Entry 3H5W (X-ray diffraction, 2.69 A resolution); this record covers chains A and B.

[Chain A (and B)]
Name: Glutamate receptor 2
Source organism: Rattus norvegicus
Notes: chain B of this document is another copy of the same molecule, construct and numbering; everything in this record applies to it too
Reference sequence: P19491 (GRIA2_RAT); numbering as in UniProt (aligned over 0-383)
Amino-acid sequence (394 residues; each row starts with the number of its first residue; numbers below 1 keep their minus sign (Ile-4 is residue -4)):
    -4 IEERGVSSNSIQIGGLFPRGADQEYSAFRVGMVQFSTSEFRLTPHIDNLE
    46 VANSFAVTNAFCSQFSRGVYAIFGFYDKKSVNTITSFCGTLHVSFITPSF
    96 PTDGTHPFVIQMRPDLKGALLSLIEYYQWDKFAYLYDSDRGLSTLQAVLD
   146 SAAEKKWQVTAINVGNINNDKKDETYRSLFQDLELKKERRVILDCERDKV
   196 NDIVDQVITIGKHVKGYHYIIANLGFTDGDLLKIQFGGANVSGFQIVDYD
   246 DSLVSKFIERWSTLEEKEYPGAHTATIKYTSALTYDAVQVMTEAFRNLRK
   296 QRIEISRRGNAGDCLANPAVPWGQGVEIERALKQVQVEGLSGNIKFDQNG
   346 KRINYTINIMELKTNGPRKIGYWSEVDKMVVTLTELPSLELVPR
Unresolved in the structure: -4 to 3, 166-167, 302-303, 379-389 (chain B: -4 to 5, 164-168, 302, 378-389)
Cystine bridges: Cys57-Cys309
Construct notes: expression tag (-4 to -1, 384-389)

[How chain A and chain B interact]
Pairs across the interface (39; chain A residue first):
  Asn48(A) with Ser81(B), hydrogen bond
  Ser49(A) with Asn77(B); Ser81(B), hydrogen bond (backbone-side chain)
  Phe50(A) with Ser81(B), hydrogen bond (backbone-side chain); Phe82(B), hydrophobic; Thr85(B); Cys309(B); Leu310(B), hydrophobic
  Thr53(A) with Thr53(B); Phe82(B)
  Asn54(A) with Leu310(B)
  Cys57(A) with Leu310(B), hydrophobic
  Lys74(A) with Asn77(B)
  Asn77(A) with Ser49(B), hydrogen bond (backbone-side chain); Lys74(B), hydrogen bond (side chain-backbone)
  Thr78(A) with Thr78(B)
  Ser81(A) with Asn48(B), hydrogen bond; Ser49(B), hydrogen bond (side chain-backbone); Phe50(B), hydrogen bond (side chain-backbone)
  Phe82(A) with Ser49(B); Phe50(B), hydrophobic; Thr53(B)
  Thr85(A) with Phe50(B)
  Leu137(A) with Gln141(B)
  Gln141(A) with Asn158(B)
  Leu144(A) with Ala156(B)
  Ala148(A) with Thr155(B)
  Ala156(A) with Leu144(B); Asp145(B)
  Ile157(A) with Asp145(B); Ala148(B), hydrophobic
  Asn158(A) with Gln141(B); Asp145(B), hydrogen bond (backbone-side chain)
  Asp177(A) with Glu149(B)
  Leu180(A) with Ala148(B)
  Cys309(A) with Phe50(B)
  Leu310(A) with Phe50(B), hydrophobic; Asn54(B)
  Asn312(A) with Asn54(B)
Also at the interface, not in a pair above, chain A (29 interface residues in all): Leu86, His101, Thr155, Ala311, Ala314
Also at the interface, not in a pair above, chain B (25 interface residues in all): Cys57, Lys73, Leu86, His101

[Summary]
29 residues of chain A and 25 residues of chain B are in contact, with 9 hydrogen bonds. Polar pairs include
Asn48(A)-Ser81(B), Ser49(A)-Ser81(B) and Phe50(A)-Ser81(B).
Chain A and chain B are both Glutamate receptor 2 (Rattus norvegicus); the structure, Crystal structure of the
GluR2-ATD in space group P212121 without solvent, was determined by X-ray diffraction, deposited together with
3H5V.
